PDB entry 7V96 | electron microscopy, 3.92 A resolution | chains I and O of the 18 polymer chains in the assembly

[Chain I]
Molecule: 275-nt DNA strand
Organism: Homo sapiens
Sequence (275 nucleotides; row label = number of the first residue in the row):
     1 GGGTTAGGGTTAGGGTTAGGGTTAGGGTTAGGGTTAGGGTTAGGGTTAGG
    51 GTTAGGGTTAGGGTTAGGGTTAGGGTTAGGGTTAGGGTTAGGGTTAGGGT
   101 TAGGGTTAGGGTTAGGGTTAGGGTTAGGGTTAGGGTTAGGGTTAGGGTTA
   151 GGGTTAGGGTTAGGGTTAGGGTTAGGGTTAGGGTTAGGGTTAGGGTTAGG
   201 GTTAGGGTTAGGGTTAGGGTTAGGGTTAGGGTTAGGGTTAGGGTTAGGGT
   251 TAGGGTTAGGGTTAGGGTTAGGGTT

[Chain O]
Molecule: Histone H3.1
Organism: Homo sapiens
UniProt: P68431 (H31_HUMAN); residues 0-135 here correspond to UniProt positions 1-136 (UniProt number = residue number + 1)
Amino-acid sequence (136 residues; row label = number of the first residue in the row; numbering starts at 0):
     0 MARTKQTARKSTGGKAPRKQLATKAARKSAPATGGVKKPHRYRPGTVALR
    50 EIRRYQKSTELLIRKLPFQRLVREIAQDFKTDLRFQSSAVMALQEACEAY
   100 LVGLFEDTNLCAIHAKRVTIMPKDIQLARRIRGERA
Not modelled in the structure: 0-35
Swiss-Prot annotation at these positions:
  - modified residue: Arg2 (Asymmetric dimethylarginine), Thr3 (Phosphothreonine), Lys4 (Allysine), Gln5 (5-glutamyl dopamine), Thr6 (Phosphothreonine), Arg8 (Citrulline), Lys9 (N6,N6,N6-trimethyllysine), Ser10 (ADP-ribosylserine), Thr11 (Phosphothreonine), Lys14 (N6-(2-hydroxyisobutyryl)lysine), Arg17 (Asymmetric dimethylarginine), Lys18 (N6-(2-hydroxyisobutyryl)lysine), Lys23 (N6-(2-hydroxyisobutyryl)lysine), Arg26 (Citrulline), Lys27 (N6,N6,N6-trimethyllysine), Ser28 (ADP-ribosylserine), Lys36 (N6,N6,N6-trimethyllysine), Lys37 (N6-methyllysine), Tyr41 (Phosphotyrosine), Lys56 (N6,N6,N6-trimethyllysine) and 8 more in UniProt
  - lipidation: Lys18 (N6-decanoyllysine)

[Interface between chain I and chain O]
Residue-residue contacts (32):
  DT137(I) with Lys37(O), phosphate contact; Pro38(O), sugar contact; His39(O), hydrogen bond to the base
  DA138(I) with Pro38(O), phosphate contact; His39(O), hydrogen bond to the phosphate; Tyr41(O), hydrogen bond to the phosphate
  DG139(I) with Tyr41(O), hydrogen bond to the phosphate; Arg49(O), sugar contact
  DG140(I) with Arg49(O), salt bridge to the phosphate
  DG213(I) with Pro43(O), phosphate contact; Gly44(O), phosphate contact
  DT214(I) with Arg40(O), hydrogen bond to the base; Tyr41(O), sugar contact; Arg42(O), phosphate contact; Pro43(O), phosphate contact; Gly44(O), hydrogen bond to the phosphate; Thr45(O), hydrogen bond to the phosphate; Val46(O), hydrogen bond to the phosphate
  DT215(I) with His39(O), phosphate contact; Arg40(O), phosphate contact; Tyr41(O), hydrogen bond to the phosphate; Val46(O), phosphate contact
  DA216(I) with Lys36(O), phosphate contact
  DA222(I) with Pro66(O), phosphate contact; Arg69(O), salt bridge to the phosphate
  DG223(I) with Arg63(O), salt bridge to the phosphate; Lys64(O), hydrogen bond to the phosphate; Leu65(O), hydrogen bond to the phosphate; Pro66(O), phosphate contact
  DG231(I) with Arg83(O), phosphate contact
  DT232(I) with Asp81(O), phosphate contact; Arg83(O), sugar contact
Also at the interface, not in a pair above, chain O (20 interface residues in all): Ala47

[Overview]
12 residues of chain I face 20 of chain O across their interface, with 11 hydrogen bonds and 3 salt bridges.
Polar contacts include DT137(I)-His39(O), DT214(I)-Arg40(O) and DA138(I)-His39(O).
Chain I is a 275-nt DNA strand and chain O is Histone H3.1, both from Homo sapiens; the structure, Telomeric
Dinucleosome, was determined by electron microscopy together with 7V90, 7V9C, 7V9J, 7V9K, 7V9S and 7VA4 from
the same study.
